Entry 8FU6 (electron microscopy, 2.90 A resolution); this record covers chains B and G of the 6 polymer chains in the assembly.

== Chain B ==
Protein: Guanine nucleotide-binding protein G(I)/G(S)/G(T) subunit beta-1
From: Homo sapiens
UniProtKB: P62873 (GBB1_HUMAN); residues 2-340 here = UniProt positions 2-340
Sequence (358 residues; row label = number of the first residue in the row; numbers below 1 keep their minus sign (Met-17 is residue -17)):
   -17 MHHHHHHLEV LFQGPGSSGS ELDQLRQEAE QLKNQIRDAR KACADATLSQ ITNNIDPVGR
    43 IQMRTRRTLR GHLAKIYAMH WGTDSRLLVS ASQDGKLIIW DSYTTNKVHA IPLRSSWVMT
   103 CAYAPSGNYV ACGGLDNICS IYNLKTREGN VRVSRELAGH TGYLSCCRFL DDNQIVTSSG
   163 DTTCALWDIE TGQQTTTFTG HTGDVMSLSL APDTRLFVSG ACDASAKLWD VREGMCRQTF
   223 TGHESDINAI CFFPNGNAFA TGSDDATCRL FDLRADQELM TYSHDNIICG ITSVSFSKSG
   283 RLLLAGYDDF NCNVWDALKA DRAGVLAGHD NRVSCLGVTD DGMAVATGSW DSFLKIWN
Disordered / not traced: -17 to 1
Differences from the reference sequence: expression tag (-17 to 1)

== Chain G ==
Protein: Guanine nucleotide-binding protein G(I)/G(S)/G(O) subunit gamma-2
From: Homo sapiens
UniProtKB: P59768 (GBG2_HUMAN); residues 1-71 here = UniProt positions 1-71
Sequence (71 residues; numbered 1 to 71; the number before each row is that of its first residue):
     1 MASNNTASIA QARKLVEQLK MEANIDRIKV SKAAADLMAY CEAHAKEDPL LTPVPASENP
    61 FREKKFFCAI L
Disordered / not traced: 1-4, 63-71

== How chain B and chain G interact ==
Pairs across the interface (58; chain B residue first):
  Leu7(B) with Ala12(G), hydrophobic; Arg13(G); Val16(G), hydrophobic
  Ala11(B) with Val16(G), hydrophobic; Leu19(G)
  Leu14(B) with Val16(G); Leu19(G), hydrophobic; Lys20(G)
  Ile18(B) with Leu19(G); Ala23(G), hydrophobic
  Ala21(B) with Arg27(G)
  Cys25(B) with Ile28(G); Lys29(G); Val30(G)
  Ala26(B) with Val30(G), hydrophobic
  Asp27(B) with Lys29(G)
  Ala28(B) with Val30(G)
  Ile33(B) with Ala34(G), hydrophobic; Met38(G), hydrophobic
  Val40(B) with Leu51(G), hydrophobic
  Met45(B) with Leu50(G), hydrophobic
  Arg48(B) with Asn59(G); Phe61(G)
  Arg49(B) with Phe61(G); Arg62(G)
  Ser84(B) with Phe61(G)
  Tyr85(B) with Pro60(G); Phe61(G), hydrophobic
  Met217(B) with Met21(G), hydrophobic
  Cys218(B) with Gln18(G); Met21(G)
  Arg219(B) with Glu22(G); Ile25(G)
  Thr221(B) with Glu22(G), hydrogen bond
  Phe235(B) with Leu37(G), hydrophobic
  Pro236(B) with Tyr40(G)
  Asp254(B) with Ala33(G)
  Arg256(B) with Ile28(G); Asp36(G), salt bridge
  Asp258(B) with Arg27(G), salt bridge
  Gln259(B) with Val30(G)
  Ser279(B) with Asp48(G), hydrogen bond
  Lys280(B) with Glu47(G)
  Ser281(B) with Tyr40(G); Cys41(G); His44(G), hydrogen bond (side chain-backbone); Asp48(G)
  Gly282(B) with Cys41(G)
  Arg283(B) with Leu51(G)
  Asp323(B) with Pro49(G)
  Gly324(B) with Pro49(G); Leu50(G)
  Met325(B) with Pro49(G), hydrophobic; Pro60(G)
  Ala326(B) with Phe61(G), hydrophobic
  Val327(B) with Leu50(G), hydrophobic
  Asn340(B) with Asn59(G), hydrogen bond; Phe61(G)
Also at the interface, not in a pair above, chain B (48 interface residues in all): Lys15, Arg22, Ile37, Gln220, Asn237, Leu252, Ala257, Leu261, Leu284, Leu300, Ile338
Also at the interface, not in a pair above, chain G (36 interface residues in all): Ser31, Lys32, Glu42, Ala45, Glu58

== In short ==
48 residues of chain B and 36 residues of chain G are in contact, with 4 hydrogen bonds and 2 salt bridges.
Polar contacts include Arg256(B)-Asp36(G), Asp258(B)-Arg27(G) and Thr221(B)-Glu22(G).
Here chain B is Guanine nucleotide-binding protein G(I)/G(S)/G(T) subunit beta-1 and chain G is Guanine
nucleotide-binding protein G(I)/G(S)/G(O) subunit gamma-2, both from Homo sapiens. Entry 8FU6 (GCGR-Gs complex
in the presence of RAMP2) was determined by electron microscopy.
